8I8B - chains F and I of the 14 polymer chains in the assembly; structure by electron microscopy, 4.31 A resolution (low resolution: residue-level contacts below are approximate; hydrogen-bond / salt-bridge calls are withheld).

== Chain F ==
Name: P40
Source organism: Autographa californica multiple nucleopolyhedrovirus
UniProtKB: A0A0N7CQX9 (A0A0N7CQX9_9ABAC); numbering as in UniProt (aligned over 1-361)
Chain sequence (361 residues; numbered 1 to 361; the number before each row is that of its first residue):
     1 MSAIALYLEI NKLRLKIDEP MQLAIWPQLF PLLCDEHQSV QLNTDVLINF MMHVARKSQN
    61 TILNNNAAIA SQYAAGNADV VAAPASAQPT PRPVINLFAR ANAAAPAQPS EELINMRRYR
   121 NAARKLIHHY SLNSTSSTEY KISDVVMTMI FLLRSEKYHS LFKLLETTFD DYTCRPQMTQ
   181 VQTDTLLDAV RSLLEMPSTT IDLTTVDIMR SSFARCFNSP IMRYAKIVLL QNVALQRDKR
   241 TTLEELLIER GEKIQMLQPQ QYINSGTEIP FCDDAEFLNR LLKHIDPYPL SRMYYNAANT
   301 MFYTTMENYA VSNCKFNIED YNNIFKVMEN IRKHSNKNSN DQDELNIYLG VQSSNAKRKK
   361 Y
Unresolved in the structure: 1-111, 336-361

== Chain I ==
Name: Occlusion-derived virus envelope/capsid protein
Source organism: Autographa californica multiple nucleopolyhedrovirus
UniProtKB: A0A0N7CT36 (A0A0N7CT36_9ABAC); residue numbers follow UniProt; this construct covers 1-290
Chain sequence (290 residues; row label = number of the first residue in the row):
     1 MKRIKCNKVR TVTEIVNSDE KIQKTYELAE FDLKNLSSLE SYETLKIKLA LSKYMAMLST
    61 LEMTQPLLEI FRNKADTRQI AAVVFSTLAF IHNRFHPLVT NFTNKMEFVV TETNDTSIPG
   121 EPILFTENEG VLLCSVDRPS IVKMLSREFD TEALVNFEND NCNVRIAKTF GASKRKNTTR
   181 SDDYESNKQP NYDMDLSDFS ITEVEATQYL TLLLTVEHAY LHYYIFKNYG VFEYCKSLTD
   241 HSLFTNKLRS TMSTKTSNLL LSKFKFTIED FDKINSNSVT SGFNIYNFNK
Unresolved in the structure: 1-38, 153-201, 247-290

== Chain F / chain I interface ==
Pairs across the interface - 89 pairs, chain F then chain I:
  Leu247(F) - Ile118(I)
  Arg250(F) - Asn114(I)
  Arg250(F) - Asp115(I)
  Arg250(F) - Ser117(I)
  Arg250(F) - Pro119(I)
  Lys253(F) - Asp115(I)
  Ile254(F) - Thr111(I)
  Ile254(F) - Ser135(I)
  Gln255(F) - Thr126(I)
  Gln258(F) - Val109(I)
  Pro259(F) - Glu107(I)
  Gln260(F) - Thr77(I)
  Gln260(F) - Phe108(I)
  Gln260(F) - Val109(I)
  Gln260(F) - Val110(I)
  Gln261(F) - Thr77(I)
  Gln261(F) - Arg78(I)
  Gln261(F) - Glu107(I)
  Gln261(F) - Phe108(I)
  Tyr262(F) - Arg78(I)
  Tyr262(F) - Glu107(I)
  Ile263(F) - Arg78(I)
  Ile263(F) - Asn104(I)
  Ile263(F) - Lys105(I)
  Ile263(F) - Met106(I)
  Ile263(F) - Phe108(I)
  Asn264(F) - Asn104(I)
  Ser265(F) - Phe102(I)
  Ser265(F) - Asn104(I)
  Gly266(F) - Asn101(I)
  Gly266(F) - Phe102(I)
  Gly266(F) - Asn104(I)
  Thr267(F) - Asn101(I)
  Glu268(F) - Asn101(I)
  Ile269(F) - Met57(I)
  Ile269(F) - Ser86(I)
  Ile269(F) - Phe90(I)
  Pro270(F) - Met57(I)
  Pro270(F) - Thr60(I)
  Phe271(F) - Phe90(I)
  Cys272(F) - Ala56(I)
  Cys272(F) - Thr60(I)
  Leu278(F) - Ala56(I)
  Leu282(F) - Lys48(I)
  Ile285(F) - Lys48(I)
  Ile285(F) - Ala206(I)
  Asp286(F) - Lys48(I)
  Tyr288(F) - Lys48(I)
  Tyr288(F) - Asp150(I)
  Tyr288(F) - Glu203(I)
  Tyr288(F) - Ala206(I)
  Tyr288(F) - Thr207(I)
  Leu290(F) - Thr44(I)
  Leu290(F) - Ile47(I)
  Arg292(F) - Asp150(I)
  Arg292(F) - Glu152(I)
  Met293(F) - Leu51(I)
  Met293(F) - Asp150(I)
  Met293(F) - Ala206(I)
  Met293(F) - Thr207(I)
  Met293(F) - Leu210(I)
  Asn296(F) - Glu148(I)
  Asn296(F) - Phe149(I)
  Asn296(F) - Asp150(I)
  Asn296(F) - Thr207(I)
  Ala297(F) - Thr211(I)
  Ala297(F) - Leu214(I)
  Thr300(F) - Met144(I)
  Thr300(F) - Arg147(I)
  Met301(F) - Leu214(I)
  Tyr303(F) - Arg147(I)
  Thr304(F) - Ser140(I)
  Thr304(F) - Met144(I)
  Thr305(F) - Gly120(I)
  Glu307(F) - Lys143(I)
  Asn308(F) - Pro119(I)
  Asn308(F) - Ser140(I)
  Tyr309(F) - Pro119(I)
  Ser312(F) - Pro119(I)
  Tyr321(F) - Thr239(I)
  Ile324(F) - Ser242(I)
  Phe325(F) - His218(I)
  Phe325(F) - Ser242(I)
  Met328(F) - Ser242(I)
  Met328(F) - Thr245(I)
  Glu329(F) - Thr245(I)
  Arg332(F) - Phe244(I)
  Arg332(F) - Thr245(I)
  Arg332(F) - Asn246(I)
Interface residues without a listed pair, chain F (47 interface residues in all): Leu281, Tyr294
Interface residues without a listed pair, chain I (61 interface residues in all): Leu49, Ser52, Lys53, Met55, Phe85, Thr100, Thr103, Thr116, Thr151, Thr215, Glu217, His241

== In short ==
47 residues of chain F and 61 residues of chain I are in contact.
Chain F is P40 and chain I is Occlusion-derived virus envelope/capsid protein, both from Autographa
californica multiple nucleopolyhedrovirus; the structure, Outer shell and inner layer structures of Autographa
californica multiple nucleopolyhedrovirus (AcMNPV), was determined by electron microscopy, deposited together
with 8I8A and 8I8C.
